Entry 8AA5 (electron microscopy, 2.46 A resolution); this record covers chains AP1 and J of the 10 polymer chains in the assembly.

Chain AP1:
Protein: TnsB
From: Scytonema hofmannii
Chain sequence (596 residues; numbered 1 to 596; the number before each row is that of its first residue):
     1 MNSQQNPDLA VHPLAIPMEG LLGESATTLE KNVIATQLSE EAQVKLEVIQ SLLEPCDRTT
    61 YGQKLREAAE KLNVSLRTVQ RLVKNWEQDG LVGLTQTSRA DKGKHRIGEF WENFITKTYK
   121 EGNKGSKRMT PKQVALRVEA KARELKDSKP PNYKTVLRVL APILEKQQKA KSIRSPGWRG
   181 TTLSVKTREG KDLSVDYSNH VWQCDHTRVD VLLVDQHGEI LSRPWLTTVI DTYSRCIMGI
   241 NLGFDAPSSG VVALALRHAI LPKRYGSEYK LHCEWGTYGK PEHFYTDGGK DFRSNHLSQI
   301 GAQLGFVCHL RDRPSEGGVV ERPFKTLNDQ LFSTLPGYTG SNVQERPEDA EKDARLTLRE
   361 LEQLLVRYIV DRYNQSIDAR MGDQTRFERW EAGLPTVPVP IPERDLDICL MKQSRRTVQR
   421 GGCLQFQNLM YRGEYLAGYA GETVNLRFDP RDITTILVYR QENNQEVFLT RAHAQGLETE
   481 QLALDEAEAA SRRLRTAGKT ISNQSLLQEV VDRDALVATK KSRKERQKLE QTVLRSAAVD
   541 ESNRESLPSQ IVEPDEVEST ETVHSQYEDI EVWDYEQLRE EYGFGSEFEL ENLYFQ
Not modelled in the structure: 1-30, 476-596
Reported in the primary citation:
  - binding site for Target_2: Arg-416, Gln-427, Asn-428
  - binding site for LE_Target: Arg-58, Arg-66, Arg-77, Lys-84, Arg-158, Arg-174, Lys-290
  - binding site for LE_PolyA: Thr-78, Arg-81, Arg-99, Lys-154, Arg-179
  - specificity-determining residues: Arg-106
  - binding site for RE_Target: Arg-174, Arg-223, Arg-416, Gln-425, Asn-428
  - catalytic residues: Asp-205, Asp-287, Glu-321
  - mutagenesis - R77A, R81A, R158A, R223A, R380A: decreased catalytic activity
  - binding site for RE_PolyA (chain J): Arg-179, Arg-380

Chain J:
Molecule: RE_PolyA
Sequence (74 nucleotides; row label = number of the first residue in the row):
     1 AAAAAAAAAA AAAAATGTAC AGTGACTAAT TATATGTCGT TGTGACAAAT TATTGTCATC
    61 AGTAAAATCC TTAT
Not modelled in the structure: 1-14, 43-74

Interface between chain AP1 and chain J:
Pairs across the interface (27):
  Arg-174(AP1) / DA19(J)  base contact
  Ser-175(AP1) / DG17(J)  phosphate contact
  Ser-175(AP1) / DT18(J)  base contact
  Pro-176(AP1) / DG17(J)  phosphate contact
  Gly-177(AP1) / DT16(J)  phosphate contact
  Gly-177(AP1) / DG17(J)  hydrogen bond to the phosphate
  Gly-177(AP1) / DT18(J)  phosphate contact
  Trp-178(AP1) / DT16(J)  base contact
  Trp-178(AP1) / DG17(J)  sugar contact
  Trp-178(AP1) / DT18(J)  hydrogen bond to the phosphate
  Arg-179(AP1) / DT16(J)  hydrogen bond to the base
  Leu-183(AP1) / DT18(J)  phosphate contact
  Arg-235(AP1) / DA19(J)  phosphate contact
  Ser-315(AP1) / DG17(J)  sugar contact
  Gly-318(AP1) / DG17(J)  base contact
  Gly-318(AP1) / DT18(J)  sugar contact
  Val-319(AP1) / DT18(J)  phosphate contact
  Arg-322(AP1) / DT18(J)  hydrogen bond to the base
  Arg-322(AP1) / DA19(J)  hydrogen bond to the base
  Arg-322(AP1) / DC20(J)  hydrogen bond to the sugar
  Thr-326(AP1) / DC20(J)  sugar contact
  Gln-330(AP1) / DC20(J)  phosphate contact
  Gln-330(AP1) / DA21(J)  hydrogen bond to the phosphate
  Ala-379(AP1) / DA19(J)  sugar contact
  Arg-380(AP1) / DT18(J)  salt bridge to the phosphate
  Arg-380(AP1) / DA19(J)  salt bridge to the phosphate
  Arg-386(AP1) / DC20(J)  salt bridge to the phosphate
Interface residues without a listed pair, chain AP1 (19 interface residues in all): Glu-316, Asp-378

Summary:
19 residues of chain AP1 face 6 of chain J across their interface, with 7 hydrogen bonds and 3 salt bridges.
Polar contacts include Arg-179(AP1)/DT16(J), Arg-322(AP1)/DT18(J) and Arg-322(AP1)/DA19(J). The paper reports
catalytic residues Asp-205(AP1), Asp-287(AP1) and Glu-321(AP1); R77A, R81A and R158A of chain AP1, among
others, reduce catalytic activity; 5 substitutions were tested in all.
Chain AP1 is TnsB (Scytonema hofmannii) and chain J is RE_PolyA; the structure, Cryo-EM structure of the
strand transfer complex of the TnsB transposase (type V-K CRISPR-associated transposon), was determined by
electron microscopy.
